Entry 1NJI (X-ray diffraction, 3.00 A resolution); this record covers chains A and S of the 30 polymer chains in the assembly.

== Chain A ==
Molecule: 23S ribosomal RNA
From: Haloarcula marismortui
Sequence (2922 nucleotides; numbered 2 to 2923; the number before each row is that of its first residue):
     2 UUGGCUACUAUGCCAGCUGGUGGAUUGCUCGGCUCAGGCGCUGAUGAAGG
    52 ACGUGCCAAGCUGCGAUAAGCCAUGGGGAGCCGCACGGAGGCGAAGAACC
   102 AUGGAUUUCCGAAUGAGAAUCUCUCUAACAAUUGCUUCGCGCAAUGAGGA
   152 ACCCCGAGAACUGAAACAUCUCAGUAUCGGGAGGAACAGAAAACGCAAUG
   202 UGAUGUCGUUAGUAACCGCGAGUGAACGCGAUACAGCCCAAACCGAAGCC
   252 CUCACGGGCAAUGUGGUGUCAGGGCUACCUCUCAUCAGCCGACCGUCUCG
   302 ACGAAGUCUCUUGGAACAGAGCGUGAUACAGGGUGACAACCCCGUACUCG
   352 AGACCAGUACGACGUGCGGUAGUGCCAGAGUAGCGGGGGUUGGAUAUCCC
   402 UCGCGAAUAACGCAGGCAUCGACUGCGAAGGCUAAACACAACCUGAGACC
   452 GAUAGUGAACAAGUAGUGUGAACGAACGCUGCAAAGUACCCUCAGAAGGG
   502 AGGCGAAAUAGAGCAUGAAAUCAGUUGGCGAUCGAGCGACAGGGCAUACA
   552 AGGUCCCUCGACGAAUGACCGACGCGCGAGCGUCCAGUAAGACUCACGGG
   602 AAGCCGAUGUUCUGUCGUACGUUUUGAAAAACGAGCCAGGGAGUGUGUCU
   652 GCAUGGCAAGUCUAACCGGAGUAUCCGGGGAGGCACAGGGAAACCGACAU
   702 GGCCGCAGGGCUUUGCCCGAGGGCCGCCGUCUUCAAGGGCGGGGAGCCAU
   752 GUGGACACGACCCGAAUCCGGACGAUCUACGCAUGGACAAGAUGAAGCGU
   802 GCCGAAAGGCACGUGGAAGUCUGUUAGAGUUGGUGUCCUACAAUACCCUC
   852 UCGUGAUCUAUGUGUAGGGGUGAAAGGCCCAUCGAGUCCGGCAACAGCUG
   902 GUUCCAAUCGAAACAUGUCGAAGCAUGACCUCCGCCGAGGUAGUCUGUGA
   952 GGUAGAGCGACCGAUUGGUGUGUCCGCCUCCGAGAGGAGUCGGCACACCU
  1002 GUCAAACUCCAAACUUACAGACGCCGUUUGACGCGGGGAUUCCGGUGCGC
  1052 GGGGUAAGCCUGUGUACCAGGAGGGGAACAACCCAGAGAUAGGUUAAGGU
  1102 CCCCAAGUGUGGAUUAAGUGUAAUCCUCUGAAGGUGGUCUCGAGCCCUAG
  1152 ACAGCCGGGAGGUGAGCUUAGAAGCAGCUACCCUCUAAGAAAAGCGUAAC
  1202 AGCUUACCGGCCGAGGUUUGAGGCGCCCAAAAUGAUCGGGACUCAAAUCC
  1252 ACCACCGAGACCUGUCCGUACCACUCAUACUGGUAAUCGAGUAGAUUGGC
  1302 GCUCUAAUUGGAUGGAAGUAGGGGUGAAAACUCCUAUGGACCGAUUAGUG
  1352 ACGAAAAUCCUGGCCAUAGUAGCAGCGAUAGUCGGGUGAGAACCCCGACG
  1402 GCCUAAUGGAUAAGGGUUCCUCAGCACUGCUGAUCAGCUGAGGGUUAGCC
  1452 GGUCCUAAGUCAUACCGCAACUCGACUAUGACGAAAUGGGAAACGGGUUA
  1502 AUAUUCCCGUGCCACUAUGCAGUGAAAGUUGACGCCCUGGGGUCGAUCAC
  1552 GCUGGGCAUUCGCCCAGUCGAACCGUCCAACUCCGUGGAAGCCGUAAUGG
  1602 CAGGAAGCGGACGAACGGCGGCAUAGGGAAACGUGAUUCAACCUGGGGCC
  1652 CAUGAAAAGACGAGCAUAGUGUCCGUACCGAGAACCGACACAGGUGUCCA
  1702 UGGCGGCGAAAGCCAAGGCCUGUCGGGAGCAACCAACGUUAGGGAAUUCG
  1752 GCAAGUUAGUCCCGUACCUUCGGAAGAAGGGAUGCCUGCUCCGGAACGGA
  1802 GCAGGUCGCAGUGACUCGGAAGCUCGGACUGUCUAGUAACAACAUAGGUG
  1852 ACCGCAAAUCCGCAAGGACUCGUACGGUCACUGAAUCCUGCCCAGUGCAG
  1902 GUAUCUGAACACCUCGUACAAGAGGACGAAGGACCUGUCAACGGCGGGGG
  1952 UAACUAUGACCCUCUUAAGGUAGCGUAGUACCUUGCCGCAUCAGUAGCGG
  2002 CUUGCAUGAAUGGAUUAACCAGAGCUUCACUGUCCCAACGUUGGGCCCGG
  2052 UGAACUGUACAUUCCAGUGCGGAGUCUGGAGACACCCAGGGGGAAGCGAA
  2102 GACCCUAUGGAGCUUUACUGCAGGCUGUCGCUGAGACGUGGUCGCCGAUG
  2152 UGCAGCAUAGGUAGGAGACACUACACAGGUACCCGCGCUAGCGGGCCACC
  2202 GAGUCAACAGUGAAAUACUACCCGUCGGUGACUGCGACUCUCACUCCGGG
  2252 AGGAGGACACCGAUAGCCGGGCAGUUUGACUGGGGCGGUACGCGCUCGAA
  2302 AAGAUAUCGAGCGCGCCCUAUGGCUAUCUCAGCCGGGACAGAGACCCGGC
  2352 GAAGAGUGCAAGAGCAAAAGAUAGCUUGACAGUGUUCUUCCCAACGAGGA
  2402 ACGCUGACGCGAAAGCGUGGUCUAGCGAACCAAUUAGCCUGCUUGAUGCG
  2452 GGCAAUUGAUGACAGAAAAGCUACCCUAGGGAUAACAGAGUCGUCACUCG
  2502 CAAGAGCACAUAUCGACCGAGUGGCUUGCUACCUCGAUGUCGGUUCCCUC
  2552 CAUCCUGCCCGUGCAGAAGCGGGCAAGGGUGAGGUUGUUCGCCUAUUAAA
  2602 GGAGGUCGUGAGCUGGGUUUAGACCGUCGUGAGACAGGUCGGCUGCUAUC
  2652 UACUGGGUGUGUAAUGGUGUCUGACAAGAACGACCGUAUAGUACGAGAGG
  2702 AACUACGGUUGGUGGCCACUGGUGUACCGGUUGUUCGAGAGAGCACGUGC
  2752 CGGGUAGCCACGCCACACGGGGUAAGAGCUGAACGCAUCUAAGCUCGAAA
  2802 CCCACUUGGAAAAGAGACACCGCCGAGGUCCCGCGUACAAGACGCGGUCG
  2852 AUAGACUCGGGGUGUGCGCGUCGAGGUAACGAGACGUUAAGCCCACGAGC
  2902 ACUAACAGACCAAAGCCAUCAU
Unresolved in the structure: 2-9, 126-127, 715, 971-998, 1560, 1952-1963, 2137-2236, 2339-2343, 2665-2666, 2915-2923
Metal / ion sites: Mg2+ site 1 near G28 (its only coordinating residue here); Na+ site 1: C40, C443; Na+ site 2: G56, A59, G61; Na+ site 3 near U108 (its only coordinating residue here); Mg2+ site 2 near U115 (its only coordinating residue here); Na+ site 4: C141, G142; Na+ site 5 near U146 (its only coordinating residue here); Mg2+ site 3: C162, U2276; K+ site 1: C162, U163, U172; Mg2+ site 4: A165, A167, C168; Na+ site 6: A165, A166, A167; Mg2+ site 5: A166, G219; 61 more Na+ sites not listed; 98 more Mg2+ sites not listed; 1 more K+ sites not listed
Ligand contacts: chloramphenicol (CLM): G2099, A2100, G2540, U2645, G2646

== Chain S ==
Name: 50S ribosomal protein L22P
From: Haloarcula marismortui
UniProtKB: P10970 (RL22_HALMA); residues 1-154 here = UniProt positions 1-154
Amino-acid sequence (154 residues; each row starts with the number of its first residue):
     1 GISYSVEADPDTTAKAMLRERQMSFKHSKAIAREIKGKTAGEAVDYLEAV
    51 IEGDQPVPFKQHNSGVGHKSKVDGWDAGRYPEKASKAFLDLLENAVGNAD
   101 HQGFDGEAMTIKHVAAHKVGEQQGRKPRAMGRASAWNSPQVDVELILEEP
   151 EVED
Unresolved in the structure: 151-154
Metal / ion sites: Na+ site 1 near Asn-63 (its only coordinating residue here); Mg2+: Gly-65 (shared with C2048(A), A2089(A) of chain A); Na+ site 2: Ser-70, Val-72; Na+ site 3: Val-72, Trp-75 (shared with U2659(A), G2660(A) of chain A)

== How chain A and chain S interact ==
Residue-residue contacts (133):
  A11(A) with Lys-60(S), hydrogen bond to the phosphate; Trp-75(S), sugar contact
  U12(A) with Lys-60(S), salt bridge to the phosphate; Trp-75(S), sugar contact
  G13(A) with Gln-61(S), phosphate contact
  U19(A) with Ser-5(S), hydrogen bond to the sugar
  G20(A) with Ile-2(S), sugar contact; Ser-3(S), hydrogen bond to the sugar; Ser-5(S), sugar contact; His-117(S), base contact
  G21(A) with Gly-1(S), sugar contact; Ile-2(S), sugar contact; Ser-3(S), hydrogen bond to the phosphate; Lys-118(S), sugar contact
  U22(A) with Gly-1(S), hydrogen bond to the phosphate; Val-119(S), sugar contact
  C492(A) with His-101(S), hydrogen bond to the sugar
  C494(A) with Glu-93(S), sugar contact
  G499(A) with Arg-19(S), phosphate contact; Asn-94(S), hydrogen bond to the base
  G500(A) with Tyr-4(S), phosphate contact; Ala-16(S), sugar contact; Met-17(S), hydrogen bond to the sugar; Arg-19(S), salt bridge to the phosphate; Asn-94(S), hydrogen bond to the sugar; Asn-98(S), base contact
  G501(A) with Tyr-4(S), hydrogen bond to the phosphate; Lys-15(S), sugar contact; Met-17(S), phosphate contact; Asn-98(S), sugar contact; Gln-102(S), hydrogen bond to the sugar
  U510(A) with Ser-3(S), base contact
  C523(A) with Phe-25(S), sugar contact; Lys-29(S), phosphate contact
  A524(A) with Phe-25(S), sugar contact; Lys-29(S), salt bridge to the phosphate; Gln-61(S), phosphate contact; Ala-115(S), sugar contact; Ala-116(S), hydrogen bond to the sugar; His-117(S), hydrogen bond to the base
  G525(A) with Arg-33(S), salt bridge to the phosphate; Lys-36(S), phosphate contact; His-113(S), hydrogen bond to the sugar; Ala-115(S), sugar contact
  U526(A) with Lys-36(S), salt bridge to the phosphate
  U840(A) with Arg-128(S), hydrogen bond to the sugar; Ala-129(S), phosphate contact; Arg-132(S), hydrogen bond to the sugar
  A841(A) with Arg-128(S), salt bridge to the phosphate; Ala-129(S), hydrogen bond to the phosphate; Met-130(S), base contact
  A843(A) with Arg-128(S), phosphate contact; Ala-129(S), phosphate contact
  A844(A) with Ala-129(S), phosphate contact; Met-130(S), hydrogen bond to the phosphate; Gly-131(S), phosphate contact
  A1369(A) with Lys-26(S), hydrogen bond to the sugar; Ser-64(S), hydrogen bond to the phosphate
  G1370(A) with Ser-24(S), hydrogen bond to the base; Lys-26(S), salt bridge to the phosphate; His-27(S), base contact; His-62(S), salt bridge to the phosphate; Asn-63(S), phosphate contact; Ser-64(S), hydrogen bond to the phosphate; Arg-79(S), sugar contact; Pro-139(S), base contact
  U1371(A) with Arg-79(S), salt bridge to the phosphate
  A1372(A) with Trp-136(S), base contact
  G1373(A) with Trp-136(S), base contact
  C1428(A) with Gln-22(S), hydrogen bond to the phosphate; Gln-122(S), hydrogen bond to the phosphate
  U1429(A) with Gln-122(S), phosphate contact
  C1431(A) with Lys-126(S), hydrogen bond to the base
  A1689(A) with Pro-127(S), base contact; Arg-128(S), hydrogen bond to the base; Gly-131(S), base contact; Arg-132(S), hydrogen bond to the base; Ala-133(S), base contact
  C1690(A) with Pro-127(S), base contact
  C2048(A) with Gly-65(S), phosphate contact; Lys-69(S), hydrogen bond to the phosphate
  C2049(A) with Lys-69(S), salt bridge to the phosphate; Gly-78(S), phosphate contact; Arg-79(S), salt bridge to the phosphate; Tyr-80(S), phosphate contact
  G2050(A) with Arg-79(S), salt bridge to the phosphate; Tyr-80(S), hydrogen bond to the phosphate; Pro-81(S), phosphate contact; Glu-82(S), phosphate contact
  G2051(A) with His-27(S), phosphate contact; Pro-81(S), phosphate contact; Glu-82(S), hydrogen bond to the phosphate; Lys-83(S), hydrogen bond to the phosphate
  U2052(A) with Lys-83(S), salt bridge to the phosphate
  G2053(A) with Trp-136(S), sugar contact; Asn-137(S), hydrogen bond to the phosphate; Ser-138(S), hydrogen bond to the phosphate
  A2054(A) with Arg-128(S), hydrogen bond to the base; Ser-134(S), hydrogen bond to the sugar; Ala-135(S), hydrogen bond to the sugar; Trp-136(S), sugar contact; Asn-137(S), hydrogen bond to the phosphate
  A2055(A) with Arg-128(S), sugar contact; Arg-132(S), hydrogen bond to the sugar; Ser-134(S), sugar contact; Ala-135(S), phosphate contact
  C2086(A) with Trp-75(S), sugar contact
  C2087(A) with His-68(S), hydrogen bond to the sugar; Asp-76(S), sugar contact
  C2088(A) with Asn-63(S), phosphate contact; Ser-64(S), phosphate contact; Gly-65(S), hydrogen bond to the phosphate; Val-66(S), sugar contact
  A2089(A) with Gly-65(S), phosphate contact
  U2648(A) with Arg-128(S), base contact
  G2657(A) with His-68(S), base contact
  G2658(A) with His-68(S), hydrogen bond to the sugar; Asp-76(S), hydrogen bond to the base
  U2659(A) with Trp-75(S), hydrogen bond to the sugar; Asp-76(S), hydrogen bond to the sugar
  G2660(A) with Val-72(S), phosphate contact; Asp-73(S), phosphate contact; Gly-74(S), hydrogen bond to the phosphate; Trp-75(S), phosphate contact
  C2831(A) with Ser-70(S), phosphate contact; Lys-71(S), phosphate contact
  C2832(A) with Lys-71(S), salt bridge to the phosphate
  A2841(A) with Gly-67(S), sugar contact; His-68(S), hydrogen bond to the sugar; Lys-69(S), sugar contact
  G2842(A) with His-68(S), sugar contact; Ser-70(S), phosphate contact
  A2843(A) with Ser-70(S), phosphate contact
Other interface residues (no listed pair), chain A (58 interface residues in all): C491, U493, A502, U1368, A1427
Other interface residues (no listed pair), chain S (67 interface residues in all): Val-6

== In short ==
58 residues of chain A and 67 residues of chain S are in contact; the contacts include 46 hydrogen bonds and
14 salt bridges. Among the polar pairs are G499(A)/Asn-94(S), A524(A)/His-117(S) and G1370(A)/Ser-24(S). Bound
to chain A: chloramphenicol. C40(A) and C443(A) coordinate Na+ site 1.
Chain A is 23S ribosomal RNA and chain S is 50S ribosomal protein L22P, both from Haloarcula marismortui; the
structure, Structure of chloramphenicol bound to the 50S ribosomal subunit, was determined by X-ray
diffraction together with 1K73, 1KC8 and 1N8R from the same study.
